Entry 3PRC (X-ray diffraction, 2.40 A resolution); this record covers chains M and H of the 4 polymer chains in the assembly.

# Chain M
Molecule: Photosynthetic reaction center
Organism: Blastochloris viridis
Reference sequence: P06010 (RCEM_RHOVI); residue numbers follow UniProt; this construct covers 1-323
Sequence (323 residues; row label = number of the first residue in the row):
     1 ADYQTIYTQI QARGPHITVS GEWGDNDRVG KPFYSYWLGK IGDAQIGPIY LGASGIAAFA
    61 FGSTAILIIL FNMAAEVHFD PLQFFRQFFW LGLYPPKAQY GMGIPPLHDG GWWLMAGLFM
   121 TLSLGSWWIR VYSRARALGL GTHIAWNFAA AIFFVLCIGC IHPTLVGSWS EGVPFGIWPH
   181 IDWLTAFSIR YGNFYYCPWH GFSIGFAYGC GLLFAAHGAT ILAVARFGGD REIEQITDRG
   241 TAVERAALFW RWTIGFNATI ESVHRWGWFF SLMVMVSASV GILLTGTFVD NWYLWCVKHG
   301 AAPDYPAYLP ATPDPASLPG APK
Ion coordination: bacteriochlorophyll b Mg site 1 near H180 (its only coordinating residue here); bacteriochlorophyll b Mg site 2 near H200 (its only coordinating residue here); Fe2+: H217, E232, H264 (shared with 2 residues of chain L)
Ligand contacts:
  - bacteriochlorophyll b (BCB), molecule 1: I46, G47, I49, M120, F154, V155, I158, V173, I177, W178, H180, I181, W183, L184
  - bacteriochlorophyll b (BCB), molecule 2: G62, A65, I66, I69, M120, L124, F148, A151, I152, F154, V155, I158, W183, L184, T185, F187, S188, F194, Y195, C197, W199, H200, S203, I204, A207, Y208, V274, M275, A278, G281, I282
  - bacteriochlorophyll b (BCB), molecule 3: L184, Y195, Y208
  - bacteriochlorophyll b (BCB), molecule 4: Y195, H200, G201, I204, G205, Y208, G209, L212, F270
  - bacteriopheophytin b (BPB), molecule 1: A58, F59, G62, S63, I66, L67, S123, L124, W127, V131, I144, N147, F148, A151, S271, V274, M275
  - bacteriopheophytin b (BPB), molecule 2: Y208, G211, L212, A215, A216, W250, T253, I254
  - menaquinone-7 (MQ7): L212, L213, A216, H217, T220, V243, A246, A247, W250, I254, F256, N257, A258, T259, I260, V263, W266, F270
  - 15-cis-1,2-dihydroneurosporene (NS5): I66, I69, L70, F88, W113, L114, G117, L118, M120, T121, V155, I158, G159, C160, W169, V173, P174, F175, G176, I177, H180

# Chain H
Molecule: Photosynthetic reaction center
Organism: Blastochloris viridis
Reference sequence: P06008 (RCEH_RHOVI); residues 2-258 here = UniProt positions 2-258
Sequence (258 residues; each row starts with the number of its first residue):
     1 MYHGALAQHL DIAQLVWYAQ WLVIWTVVLL YLRREDRREG YPLVEPLGLV KLAPEDGQVY
    61 ELPYPKTFVL PHGGTVTVPR RRPETRELKL AQTDGFEGAP LQPTGNPLVD AVGPASYAER
   121 AEVVDATVDG KAKIVPLRVA TDFSIAEGDV DPRGLPVVAA DGVEAGTVTD LWVDRSEHYF
   181 RYLELSVAGS ARTALIPLGF CDVKKDKIVV TSILSEQFAN VPRLQSRDQI TLREEDKVSA
   241 YYAGGLLYAT PERAESLL
Modified / non-standard residues: M1 (n-formylmethionine; FME)

# Interface between chain M and chain H
Pairs across the interface (122; chain M residue first):
  D2(M) - G199(H)
  Y3(M) - D202(H)
  Q4(M) - Y179(H)  hydrogen bond
  Q4(M) - L198(H)
  Q4(M) - G199(H)
  T8(M) - Y179(H)
  Q9(M) - D149(H)
  Q9(M) - L198(H)
  Q9(M) - C201(H)  hydrogen bond (side chain-backbone)
  Q9(M) - V203(H)  hydrogen bond (side chain-backbone)
  I10(M) - I145(H)  hydrophobic
  I10(M) - D149(H)
  I10(M) - V150(H)
  I10(M) - L171(H)  hydrophobic
  I10(M) - F180(H)
  Q11(M) - S144(H)
  Q11(M) - I145(H)
  Q11(M) - A146(H)  hydrogen bond (backbone-backbone)
  Q11(M) - D149(H)  hydrogen bond (backbone-side chain)
  Q11(M) - F180(H)
  A12(M) - S144(H)
  A12(M) - V173(H)  hydrophobic
  A12(M) - H178(H)
  A12(M) - Y179(H)
  A12(M) - F180(H)  hydrophobic
  R13(M) - F143(H)
  R13(M) - S144(H)  hydrogen bond (backbone-backbone)
  R13(M) - A146(H)
  G14(M) - D142(H)
  G14(M) - F143(H)
  G14(M) - H178(H)
  P15(M) - D142(H)
  P15(M) - H178(H)  hydrogen bond (backbone-side chain)
  I17(M) - R175(H)
  I17(M) - S176(H)
  I17(M) - H178(H)
  Y36(M) - E147(H)
  Y36(M) - G148(H)
  Y36(M) - D149(H)  hydrogen bond
  K40(M) - D149(H)  salt bridge
  D43(M) - E177(H)
  P198(M) - W17(H)  hydrophobic
  W199(M) - A13(H)
  W199(M) - V16(H)
  W199(M) - W17(H)
  W199(M) - Q20(H)  hydrogen bond
  F202(M) - W17(H)  hydrophobic
  F202(M) - Q20(H)
  F202(M) - W21(H)
  F202(M) - I24(H)  hydrophobic
  R226(M) - G199(H)  hydrogen bond (side chain-backbone)
  R226(M) - F200(H)
  R226(M) - S239(H)  hydrogen bond (backbone-side chain)
  R226(M) - L246(H)
  F227(M) - S239(H)
  F227(M) - A243(H)  hydrophobic
  D230(M) - R181(H)  salt bridge
  R231(M) - D125(H)  salt bridge
  R231(M) - I134(H)
  R231(M) - R181(H)
  R231(M) - E235(H)  salt bridge
  E234(M) - R120(H)  hydrogen bond (backbone-side chain)
  E234(M) - D125(H)
  E234(M) - K133(H)  salt bridge
  Q235(M) - R120(H)
  I236(M) - E39(H)
  I236(M) - F68(H)  hydrophobic
  T237(M) - L70(H)
  T237(M) - V76(H)
  D238(M) - R120(H)  salt bridge
  D238(M) - A121(H)  hydrogen bond (side chain-backbone)
  D238(M) - L232(H)
  R239(M) - E39(H)  salt bridge
  R239(M) - R82(H)
  R239(M) - A118(H)
  R239(M) - R120(H)
  G240(M) - A118(H)
  G240(M) - R120(H)
  G240(M) - D236(H)
  T241(M) - S116(H)  hydrogen bond (side chain-backbone)
  T241(M) - A118(H)
  T241(M) - D236(H)  hydrogen bond (backbone-side chain)
  E244(M) - A118(H)
  R245(M) - P114(H)  hydrogen bond (side chain-backbone)
  R245(M) - S116(H)  hydrogen bond (side chain-backbone)
  R245(M) - A240(H)
  R245(M) - A243(H)
  R251(M) - Y41(H)  hydrogen bond
  R251(M) - L43(H)
  F256(M) - R33(H)
  N257(M) - R33(H)  hydrogen bond (backbone-side chain)
  N257(M) - D36(H)
  A258(M) - D36(H)
  T259(M) - E35(H)
  T259(M) - D36(H)
  T259(M) - E39(H)
  E261(M) - K66(H)  salt bridge
  E261(M) - F68(H)
  S262(M) - E35(H)
  S262(M) - D36(H)  hydrogen bond
  R265(M) - Y31(H)  hydrogen bond
  R265(M) - L32(H)
  R265(M) - K66(H)
  W266(M) - V28(H)  hydrophobic
  W266(M) - L32(H)  hydrophobic
  W266(M) - D36(H)  hydrogen bond
  F269(M) - V27(H)  hydrophobic
  F269(M) - L32(H)  hydrophobic
  M273(M) - Q20(H)
  S277(M) - Q20(H)  hydrogen bond
  V280(M) - V16(H)  hydrophobic
  T287(M) - H3(H)
  F288(M) - H3(H)
  F288(M) - G4(H)
  V289(M) - A13(H)  hydrophobic
  W295(M) - D11(H)  hydrogen bond
  W295(M) - A13(H)
  W295(M) - Q14(H)
  K298(M) - H9(H)
  K298(M) - D11(H)  salt bridge
  H299(M) - D11(H)  salt bridge
  H299(M) - Q14(H)
Interface residues without a listed pair, chain M (56 interface residues in all): A1, H16, F206, L284, W292
Interface residues without a listed pair, chain H (75 interface residues in all): I12, R38, G40, E84, A115, Y117, P152, D174, Y182, P197

# In short
56 residues of chain M and 75 residues of chain H are in contact; the contacts include 24 hydrogen bonds and
10 salt bridges. Polar contacts include K40(M)-D149(H), D230(M)-R181(H) and R231(M)-D125(H). Menaquinone-7 is
bound between chain M and chain H.
Here chain M is Photosynthetic reaction center and chain H is Photosynthetic reaction center, both from
Blastochloris viridis. Entry 3PRC (Photosynthetic reaction center from rhodopseudomonas viridis (qb-DEPLETED))
was determined by X-ray diffraction (same publication as 2PRC).
